PDB entry 5IV7 | electron microscopy, 6.77 A resolution (low resolution: residue-level contacts below are approximate; hydrogen-bond / salt-bridge calls are withheld) | chains Q and R of the 96 polymer chains in the assembly

# Chain Q (and R)
Name: Baseplate wedge protein gp6
Organism: Enterobacteria phage T4
Notes: chain R of this document is another copy of the same molecule, construct and numbering; everything in this record applies to it too
UniProt: P19060 (BP06_BPT4); residue numbers follow UniProt; this construct covers 1-660
Amino-acid sequence (660 residues; row label = number of the first residue in the row):
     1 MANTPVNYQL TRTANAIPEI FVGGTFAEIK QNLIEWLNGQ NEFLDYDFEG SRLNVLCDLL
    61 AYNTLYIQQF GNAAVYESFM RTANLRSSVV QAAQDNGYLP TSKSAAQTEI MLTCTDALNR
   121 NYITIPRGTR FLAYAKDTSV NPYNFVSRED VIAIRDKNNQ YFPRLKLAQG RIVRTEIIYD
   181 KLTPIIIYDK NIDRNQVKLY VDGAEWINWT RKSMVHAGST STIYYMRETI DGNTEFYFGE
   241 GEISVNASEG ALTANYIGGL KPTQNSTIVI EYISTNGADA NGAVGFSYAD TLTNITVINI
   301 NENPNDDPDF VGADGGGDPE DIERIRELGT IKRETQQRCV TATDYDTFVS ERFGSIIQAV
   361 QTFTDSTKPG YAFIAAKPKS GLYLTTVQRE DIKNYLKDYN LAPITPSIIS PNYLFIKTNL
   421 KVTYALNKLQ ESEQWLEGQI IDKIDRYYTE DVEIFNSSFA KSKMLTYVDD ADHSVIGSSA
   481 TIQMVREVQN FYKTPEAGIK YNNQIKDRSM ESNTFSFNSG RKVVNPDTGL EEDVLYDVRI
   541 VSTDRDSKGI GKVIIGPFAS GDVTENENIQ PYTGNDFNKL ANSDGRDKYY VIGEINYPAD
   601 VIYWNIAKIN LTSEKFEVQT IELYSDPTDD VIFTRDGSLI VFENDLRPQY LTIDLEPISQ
Not modelled in the structure: 1, 660 (chain R: 1-11, 660)

# Interface between chain Q and chain R
Residue-residue contacts (81):
  Phe26(Q) - Ile17(R)
  Phe26(Q) - Trp36(R)
  Ser51(Q) - Glu42(R)
  Arg52(Q) - Glu42(R)
  Arg52(Q) - Phe43(R)
  Asn54(Q) - Arg12(R)
  Val55(Q) - Gln40(R)
  Val55(Q) - Glu42(R)
  Leu56(Q) - Phe43(R)
  Asp58(Q) - Trp36(R)
  Leu59(Q) - Leu33(R)
  Leu59(Q) - Trp36(R)
  Leu59(Q) - Leu37(R)
  Leu59(Q) - Leu60(R)
  Leu60(Q) - Leu60(R)
  Tyr62(Q) - Pro18(R)
  Tyr62(Q) - Asn32(R)
  Tyr62(Q) - Leu33(R)
  Tyr62(Q) - Trp36(R)
  Asn63(Q) - Leu60(R)
  Asn63(Q) - Ala61(R)
  Asn63(Q) - Thr64(R)
  Tyr66(Q) - Phe21(R)
  Tyr66(Q) - Val22(R)
  Tyr66(Q) - Gly23(R)
  Tyr66(Q) - Ile29(R)
  Tyr66(Q) - Thr64(R)
  Tyr66(Q) - Gln68(R)
  Ile67(Q) - Thr64(R)
  Ile67(Q) - Ile67(R)
  Gln69(Q) - Phe21(R)
  Phe70(Q) - Phe21(R)
  Phe70(Q) - Gln68(R)
  Ala74(Q) - Val75(R)
  Glu77(Q) - Val75(R)
  Glu77(Q) - Tyr76(R)
  Ser78(Q) - Ser78(R)
  Ser88(Q) - Phe79(R)
  Gln91(Q) - Phe79(R)
  Gln91(Q) - Met80(R)
  Asp95(Q) - Met80(R)
  Gly97(Q) - Arg333(R)
  Trp209(Q) - Arg333(R)
  Trp209(Q) - Glu334(R)
  Met214(Q) - Glu334(R)
  Val215(Q) - Thr343(R)
  Tyr225(Q) - Arg81(R)
  Tyr225(Q) - Thr330(R)
  Tyr225(Q) - Ile331(R)
  Met226(Q) - Arg81(R)
  Arg227(Q) - Arg81(R)
  Tyr237(Q) - Arg81(R)
  Tyr237(Q) - Glu327(R)
  Glu240(Q) - Glu323(R)
  Glu240(Q) - Glu327(R)
  Gly241(Q) - Arg324(R)
  Glu242(Q) - Arg324(R)
  Val245(Q) - Arg324(R)
  Arg333(Q) - Asp95(R)
  Gln336(Q) - Arg333(R)
  Gln336(Q) - Glu334(R)
  Gln336(Q) - Thr335(R)
  Gln336(Q) - Gln336(R)
  Gln336(Q) - Arg338(R)
  Gln337(Q) - Glu334(R)
  Arg338(Q) - Gln336(R)
  Arg338(Q) - Arg338(R)
  Arg338(Q) - Val340(R)
  Arg338(Q) - Thr341(R)
  Arg338(Q) - Asp344(R)
  Val340(Q) - Arg338(R)
  Asn400(Q) - Thr341(R)
  Leu401(Q) - Val340(R)
  Leu401(Q) - Leu401(R)
  Ala402(Q) - Thr341(R)
  Ala402(Q) - Thr364(R)
  Pro403(Q) - Thr364(R)
  Pro403(Q) - Ser366(R)
  Pro403(Q) - Pro369(R)
  Pro403(Q) - Ile404(R)
  Thr405(Q) - Ser366(R)
Also at the interface, not in a pair above, chain Q (47 interface residues in all): Leu53, Ala92, Gly239, Asp398
Also at the interface, not in a pair above, chain R (52 interface residues in all): Leu53, Leu56, Asn96, Asp365, Lys368, Gly370, Tyr371

# Summary
47 residues of chain Q face 52 of chain R across their interface.
Chain Q and chain R are both Baseplate wedge protein gp6 (Enterobacteria phage T4); the structure,
Cryo-electron microscopy structure of the star-shaped, hubless post-attachment T4 baseplate, was determined by
electron microscopy together with 5IV5 and 5IW9 from the same study.
